Entry 5DI8 (X-ray diffraction, 1.90 A resolution); this record covers chains A and C of the 3 polymer chains in the assembly.

Chain A:
Name: Ig gamma-1 chain C region
From: Homo sapiens
UniProt: P01857 (IGHG1_HUMAN); residues 221-447 here correspond to UniProt positions 104-330 (UniProt number = residue number - 117)
Chain sequence (227 residues; each row starts with the number of its first residue):
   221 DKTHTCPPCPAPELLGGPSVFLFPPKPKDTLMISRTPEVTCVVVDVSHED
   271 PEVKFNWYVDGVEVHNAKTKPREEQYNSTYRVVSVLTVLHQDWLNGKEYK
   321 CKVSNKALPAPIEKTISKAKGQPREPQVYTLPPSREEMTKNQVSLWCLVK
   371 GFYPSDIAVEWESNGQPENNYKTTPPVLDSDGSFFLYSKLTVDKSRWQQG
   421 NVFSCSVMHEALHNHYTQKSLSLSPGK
Not modelled in the structure: 221-236, 445-447
Construct notes: variant E356 (Asp239 in P01857), M358 (Leu241 in P01857); engineered mutation W366 (Thr249 in P01857)
Disulfides: C261-C321, C367-C425
Covalent attachments: glycan linked to N297
Swiss-Prot annotation at these positions:
  - glycosylation: N297 (N-linked (GlcNAc...) (complex) asparagine)

Chain C:
Name: Fc-III peptide
Chain sequence (13 residues; row label = number of the first residue in the row):
     1 DCAWHLGELVWCT
Disulfides: C2-C12

How chain A and chain C interact:
Pairs across the interface (33; chain A residue first):
  L251(A) - V10(C)
  L251(A) - W11(C)
  M252(A) - H5(C)
  M252(A) - E8(C)
  M252(A) - V10(C)
  I253(A) - L9(C)  hydrophobic
  I253(A) - V10(C)  hydrogen bond (backbone-backbone)
  I253(A) - W11(C)  hydrophobic
  S254(A) - E8(C)  hydrogen bond
  S254(A) - L9(C)  hydrogen bond (side chain-backbone)
  R255(A) - E8(C)  salt bridge
  H310(A) - W11(C)
  Q311(A) - W11(C)
  E380(A) - H5(C)  salt bridge
  E382(A) - H5(C)
  E382(A) - L6(C)
  G385(A) - L6(C)
  S426(A) - H5(C)
  M428(A) - H5(C)
  H433(A) - D1(C)  salt bridge
  H433(A) - T13(C)
  N434(A) - D1(C)  hydrogen bond (side chain-backbone)
  N434(A) - C2(C)
  N434(A) - A3(C)
  N434(A) - V10(C)
  N434(A) - W11(C)
  N434(A) - C12(C)
  N434(A) - T13(C)  hydrogen bond (side chain-backbone)
  H435(A) - V10(C)
  H435(A) - W11(C)
  Y436(A) - A3(C)  hydrophobic
  Y436(A) - W4(C)
  Y436(A) - H5(C)  hydrogen bond
Interface residues without a listed pair, chain A (18 interface residues in all): T250, P387

Overview:
The interface between chain A and chain C involves 18 residues on one side and 12 on the other, with 6
hydrogen bonds and 3 salt bridges. Polar contacts include R255(A)-E8(C), E380(A)-H5(C) and H433(A)-D1(C).
Here chain A is Ig gamma-1 chain C region (Homo sapiens) and chain C is Fc-III peptide. Entry 5DI8 (Fc
Knob-Hole Heterodimer T366W + T366S/L368A/Y407V) was determined by X-ray diffraction together with 5DJ0, 5DJ2,
5DJ6, 5DJ8, 5DJA, 5DJC and 10 further entries from the same study.
